PDB entry 2BA0 | X-ray diffraction, 2.70 A resolution | chains B and G of the 9 polymer chains in the assembly

== Chain B ==
Name: Archaeal exosome RNA binding protein RRP4
Source organism: Archaeoglobus fulgidus
UniProt: O29758 (ECR1_ARCFU); residues 1-223 here = UniProt positions 1-223
Chain sequence (229 residues; each row starts with the number of its first residue):
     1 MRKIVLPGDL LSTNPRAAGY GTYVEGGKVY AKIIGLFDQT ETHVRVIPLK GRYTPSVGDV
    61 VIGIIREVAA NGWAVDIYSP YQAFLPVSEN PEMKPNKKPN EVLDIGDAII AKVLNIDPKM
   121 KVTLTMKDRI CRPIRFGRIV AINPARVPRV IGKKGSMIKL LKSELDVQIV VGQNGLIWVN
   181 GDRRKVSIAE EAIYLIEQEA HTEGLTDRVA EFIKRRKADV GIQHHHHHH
Unresolved in the structure: 1, 224-229
Construct notes: expression tag (224-229)

== Chain G ==
Name: Archaeal exosome RNA binding protein RRP42
Source organism: Archaeoglobus fulgidus
Notes: EC 3.1.13.-
UniProt: O29756 (ECX2_ARCFU); numbering as in UniProt (aligned over 1-259)
Chain sequence (259 residues; each row starts with the number of its first residue):
     1 MPEDILVDIK RDYVLSKLRD NERIDGRGFD EFRKVEIIPN VIEKAEGSAL VKLGDTQVVV
    61 GVKMQPGEPY PDTPDRGVII VNAELVPLAS PTFEPGPPDE NSIELARVVD RGIRESEAVD
   121 LSKLVIEEGE KVWIVFVDIH ALDDDGNLLD ASALAAIAAL MNTKVPAERF DLGEDYLLPV
   181 RDLPVSVTSL IVGNKYLVDP SREEMSVGDT TLTITTDKDD NVVAMQKSGG YLLDEKLFDE
   241 LLDVSINCAR KLREKFKEI
Unresolved in the structure: 1-2, 258-259

== How chain B and chain G interact ==
Contacting residue pairs (10; chain B residue first):
  I139(B) - I9(G)
  A141(B) - L6(G)  hydrophobic
  A141(B) - I9(G)  hydrophobic
  E190(B) - Y13(G)
  E191(B) - Y13(G)
  E191(B) - K17(G)  salt bridge
  Y194(B) - I9(G)
  Y194(B) - Y13(G)
  R216(B) - K17(G)
  R216(B) - E22(G)  salt bridge
Also at the interface, not in a pair above, chain B (10 interface residues in all): Y78, V140, L176, Q198
Also at the interface, not in a pair above, chain G (8 interface residues in all): I5, K10, E203

== Summary ==
The interface between chain B and chain G involves 10 residues on one side and 8 on the other; the contacts
include 2 salt bridges. Among the polar pairs are E191(B)-K17(G) and R216(B)-E22(G).
Here chain B is Archaeal exosome RNA binding protein RRP4 and chain G is Archaeal exosome RNA binding protein
RRP42, both from Archaeoglobus fulgidus. Entry 2BA0 (Archaeal exosome core) was determined by X-ray
diffraction together with 2BA1 from the same study.
